6O9Z - chains D and E of the 12 polymer chains in the assembly; structure by electron microscopy, 3.03 A resolution.

Chain D:
Molecule: Translation initiation factor eIF-2B subunit beta
Organism: Homo sapiens
UniProtKB: P49770 (EI2BB_HUMAN); residue numbers follow UniProt; this construct covers 2-351
Chain sequence (368 residues; each row starts with the number of its first residue; numbers below 1 keep their minus sign (Met-16 is residue -16)):
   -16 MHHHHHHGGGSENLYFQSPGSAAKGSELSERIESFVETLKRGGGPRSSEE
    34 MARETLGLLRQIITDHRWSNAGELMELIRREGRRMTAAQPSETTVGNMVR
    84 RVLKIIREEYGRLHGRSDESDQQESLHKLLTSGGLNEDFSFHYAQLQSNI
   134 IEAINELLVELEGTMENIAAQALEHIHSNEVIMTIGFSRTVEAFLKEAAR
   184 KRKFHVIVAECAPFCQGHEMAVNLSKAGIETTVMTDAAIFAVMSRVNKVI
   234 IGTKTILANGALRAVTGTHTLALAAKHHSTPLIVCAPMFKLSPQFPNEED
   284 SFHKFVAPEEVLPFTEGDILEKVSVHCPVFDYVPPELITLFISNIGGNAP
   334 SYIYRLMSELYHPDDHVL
Disordered / not traced: -16 to 7, 99-124
Construct notes: initiating methionine (-16); expression tag (-15 to 1)
Curated features (UniProtKB/Swiss-Prot):
  - natural variant: Val85 (V85E: In VWM2), Ala127 (A127V: Found in a patient with Rett syndrome-like phenotype; uncertain significance), Ser171 (S171F: In VWM2), Pro196 (P196S: In VWM2), Gly200 (G200V: In VWM2), Glu213 (E213G: In VWM2), Cys268 (C268Y: In VWM2), Lys273 (K273R: In VWM2), Val316 (V316D: In VWM2), Gly329 (G329V: In VWM2)
Reported in the primary citation:
  - mutagenesis - N132D: increased catalytic activity with Eukaryotic translation initiation factor 2 subunit 1

Chain E:
Molecule: Translation initiation factor eIF-2B subunit delta
Organism: Homo sapiens
UniProtKB: Q9UI10 (EI2BD_HUMAN); residue numbers follow UniProt; this construct covers 1-523
Chain sequence (523 residues; each row starts with the number of its first residue):
     1 MAAVAVAVREDSGSGMKAELPPGPGAVGREMTKEEKLQLRKEKKQQKKKR
    51 KEEKGAEPETGSAVSAAQCQVGPTRELPESGIQLGTPREKVPAGRSKAEL
   101 RAERRAKQEAERALKQARKGEQGGPPPKASPSTAGETPSGVKRLPEYPQV
   151 DDLLLRRLVKKPERQQVPTRKDYGSKVSLFSHLPQYSRQNSLTQFMSIPS
   201 SVIHPAMVRLGLQYSQGLVSGSNARCIALLRALQQVIQDYTTPPNEELSR
   251 DLVNKLKPYMSFLTQCRPLSASMHNAIKFLNKEITSVGSSKREEEAKSEL
   301 RAAIDRYVQEKIVLAAQAISRFAYQKISNGDVILVYGCSSLVSRILQEAW
   351 TEGRRFRVVVVDSRPWLEGRHTLRSLVHAGVPASYLLIPAASYVLPEVSK
   401 VLLGAHALLANGSVMSRVGTAQLALVARAHNVPVLVCCETYKFCERVQTD
   451 AFVSNELDDPDDLQCKRGEHVALANWQNHASLRLLNLVYDVTPPELVDLV
   501 ITELGMIPCSSVPVVLRVKSSDQ
Disordered / not traced: 1-165, 519-523
Curated features (UniProtKB/Swiss-Prot):
  - region: Arg170 to Leu179 (May bind the chemical integrated stress response (ISR) inhibitor ISRIB)
  - modified residue: Ala2 (N-acetylalanine), Ser12 (Phosphoserine), Thr86 (Phosphothreonine), Ser130 (Phosphoserine)
  - natural variant: Arg209 (R209Q: In VWM4), Ala228 (A228V: In VWM4), Leu269 (L269R: In VWM4), Arg357 (R357Q: In VWM4), Arg374 (R374C: In VWM4), Cys465 (C465R: In VWM4), Tyr489 (Y489H: In VWM4)
Reported in the primary citation:
  - mutagenesis - R250A (kobs=0.013min-1), R250E (kobs=0.023min-1): unchanged catalytic activity on dissociated tetramers
  - mutagenesis - R250A (kobs=0.012min-1), R250E (kobs=0.017min-1): decreased catalytic activity on ISRIB-stabilized eIF2B octamer

How chain D and chain E interact:
Contacting residue pairs (82):
  Glu193(D) - Arg364(E)  salt bridge
  Ala195(D) - Leu387(E)
  Ala195(D) - Pro389(E)
  Pro196(D) - Leu387(E)
  Pro196(D) - Arg467(E)
  Phe197(D) - Arg467(E)
  Cys198(D) - Arg364(E)
  Cys198(D) - Cys465(E)  hydrophobic
  His201(D) - Leu463(E)
  His201(D) - Ala472(E)
  His201(D) - Leu473(E)
  Val205(D) - Ala472(E)
  Ser208(D) - His479(E)
  Ser208(D) - Ser481(E)  hydrogen bond (backbone-side chain)
  Ser208(D) - Leu482(E)
  Gly211(D) - Ser481(E)
  Ile212(D) - Ser481(E)
  Glu213(D) - Ser481(E)  hydrogen bond (backbone-backbone)
  Glu213(D) - Arg483(E)  salt bridge
  Thr214(D) - Ser481(E)  hydrogen bond (backbone-backbone)
  Thr214(D) - Leu482(E)
  Thr214(D) - Arg483(E)  hydrogen bond (backbone-backbone)
  Thr215(D) - Arg483(E)
  Thr215(D) - Leu485(E)
  Val216(D) - Leu463(E)
  Val216(D) - Leu482(E)  hydrophobic
  Val216(D) - Arg483(E)  hydrogen bond (backbone-backbone)
  Val216(D) - Leu484(E)  hydrophobic
  Val216(D) - Leu485(E)  hydrogen bond (backbone-backbone)
  Met217(D) - Leu485(E)  hydrophobic
  Thr218(D) - Arg364(E)
  Thr218(D) - Leu463(E)
  Asp219(D) - Ile388(E)
  Asp219(D) - Pro389(E)
  Asp219(D) - Gln422(E)  hydrogen bond (backbone-side chain)
  Ala220(D) - Ser363(E)
  Ala220(D) - Ile388(E)  hydrophobic
  Ala220(D) - Val418(E)
  Ala220(D) - Gly419(E)
  Ala220(D) - Gln422(E)
  Ala221(D) - Gln422(E)
  Ile222(D) - Gln422(E)  hydrogen bond (backbone-side chain)
  Phe223(D) - Ala421(E)  hydrophobic
  Phe223(D) - Leu425(E)  hydrophobic
  Ala224(D) - Ala451(E)
  Ala224(D) - Phe452(E)
  Val225(D) - Phe452(E)  hydrophobic
  Ser227(D) - Phe452(E)
  Arg228(D) - Leu179(E)
  Arg228(D) - Asp450(E)
  Arg228(D) - Phe452(E)
  Thr249(D) - Pro389(E)
  Thr249(D) - Ala390(E)
  Gly250(D) - Pro389(E)
  His252(D) - Ser392(E)
  Thr253(D) - Ser392(E)  hydrogen bond
  Thr253(D) - Gln422(E)
  Thr253(D) - Val426(E)
  Leu256(D) - Leu425(E)
  Leu256(D) - Ala429(E)  hydrophobic
  Ala257(D) - Leu425(E)  hydrophobic
  His286(D) - Tyr393(E)
  Phe288(D) - Tyr393(E)
  Val294(D) - Tyr385(E)  hydrophobic
  Leu295(D) - Arg370(E)
  Leu295(D) - Leu373(E)  hydrophobic
  Pro296(D) - Arg370(E)
  Glu299(D) - Arg374(E)  salt bridge
  Ile302(D) - Leu373(E)  hydrophobic
  Ile302(D) - Val377(E)  hydrophobic
  Lys305(D) - Val377(E)
  Val306(D) - Leu373(E)  hydrophobic
  Val306(D) - Val377(E)  hydrophobic
  Val306(D) - Ala383(E)
  Ser307(D) - Ala383(E)  hydrogen bond (backbone-backbone)
  Ser307(D) - Ser384(E)  hydrogen bond (backbone-side chain)
  Ser307(D) - Tyr385(E)  hydrogen bond (backbone-backbone)
  Val308(D) - Tyr385(E)
  His309(D) - Tyr385(E)
  His309(D) - Leu386(E)
  Pro311(D) - Ala390(E)
  Asp314(D) - Ser392(E)
Other interface residues (no listed pair), chain D (49 interface residues in all): Glu202, Ala204, Lys209, His260
Other interface residues (no listed pair), chain E (45 interface residues in all): Pro365, His378, His430, Leu487, Asp490, Pro493, Leu496

In short:
Chain D and chain E form an interface of 49 and 45 residues respectively, with 12 hydrogen bonds and 3 salt
bridges. Polar pairs include Glu193(D)-Arg364(E), Glu213(D)-Arg483(E) and Glu299(D)-Arg374(E). From the paper:
R250A and R250E of chain E reduce catalytic activity on ISRIB-stabilized eIF2B octamer; N132D of chain D
increases catalytic activity with Eukaryotic translation initiation factor 2 subunit 1.
Chain D is Translation initiation factor eIF-2B subunit beta and chain E is Translation initiation factor
eIF-2B subunit delta, both from Homo sapiens; the structure, Electron cryo-microscopy of the eukaryotic
translation initiation factor 2B bound to eukaryotic translation initiation factor 2 ..., was determined by
electron microscopy, deposited together with 6O81 and 6O85.
